4RPO - chains A and B; structure by X-ray diffraction, 1.95 A resolution.

[Chain A (and B)]
Name: PCP degradation transcriptional activation protein
Organism: Sphingobium chlorophenolicum
Notes: chain B of this document is another copy of the same molecule, construct and numbering; everything in this record applies to it too
UniProtKB: P52679 (PCPR_SPHCR); numbering as in UniProt (aligned over 85-307)
Sequence (223 residues; numbered 85 to 307; the number before each row is that of its first residue):
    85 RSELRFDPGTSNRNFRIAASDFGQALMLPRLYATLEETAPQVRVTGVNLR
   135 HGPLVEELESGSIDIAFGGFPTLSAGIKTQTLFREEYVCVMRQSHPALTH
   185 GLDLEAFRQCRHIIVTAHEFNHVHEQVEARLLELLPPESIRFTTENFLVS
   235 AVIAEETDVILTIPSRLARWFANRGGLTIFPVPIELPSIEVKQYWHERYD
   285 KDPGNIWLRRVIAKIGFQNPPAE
Unresolved in the structure: 85-88
Small-molecule neighbours: 2,4,6-trichlorophenol (T6C): Ser104, Phe106, Gly107, Leu110, Phe151, Gly152, Phe167, Glu169, His206, Phe231, Pro248, Arg250, Val275
What the authors report for this chain:
  - binding site for 2,4,6-trichlorophenol: Ser104, His206

[How chain A and chain B interact]
Contacting residue pairs (90):
  Asp105(A) - Asn230(B)
  Asp105(A) - Val233(B)
  Gln108(A) - Thr228(B)  hydrogen bond
  Gln108(A) - Val233(B)
  Ala109(A) - Val236(B)  hydrophobic
  Leu112(A) - Phe226(B)
  Leu112(A) - Ile237(B)  hydrophobic
  Pro113(A) - Ile237(B)  hydrophobic
  Pro113(A) - Thr241(B)
  Tyr116(A) - Arg195(B)
  Tyr116(A) - Arg225(B)
  Tyr116(A) - Phe226(B)  hydrophobic
  Tyr116(A) - Thr241(B)
  Tyr116(A) - Asp242(B)
  Tyr116(A) - Val243(B)  hydrophobic
  Leu119(A) - Arg225(B)
  Leu119(A) - Phe226(B)  hydrophobic
  Glu120(A) - Arg195(B)  salt bridge
  Glu120(A) - Arg225(B)  salt bridge
  Pro124(A) - Arg195(B)  hydrogen bond (backbone-side chain)
  Pro124(A) - Glu222(B)
  Pro124(A) - Arg225(B)  hydrogen bond (backbone-side chain)
  Gln125(A) - Glu222(B)
  Arg127(A) - Pro221(B)  hydrogen bond (side chain-backbone)
  Arg127(A) - Ile224(B)  hydrogen bond (side chain-backbone)
  Arg127(A) - Arg225(B)
  Val128(A) - Arg225(B)  hydrogen bond (backbone-backbone)
  Val128(A) - Phe226(B)
  Val128(A) - Thr227(B)  hydrogen bond (backbone-backbone)
  Thr129(A) - Thr227(B)
  Gly130(A) - Thr227(B)  hydrogen bond (backbone-backbone)
  Gly130(A) - Thr228(B)
  Gly130(A) - Glu229(B)
  Val131(A) - Glu229(B)
  Asn132(A) - Glu229(B)  hydrogen bond (backbone-side chain)
  Asn132(A) - Asn230(B)  hydrogen bond
  Arg195(A) - Glu120(B)  salt bridge
  Arg195(A) - Pro124(B)  hydrogen bond (side chain-backbone)
  Pro221(A) - Arg127(B)  hydrogen bond (backbone-side chain)
  Ile224(A) - Arg127(B)  hydrogen bond (backbone-side chain)
  Arg225(A) - Tyr116(B)
  Arg225(A) - Leu119(B)
  Arg225(A) - Glu120(B)  salt bridge
  Arg225(A) - Pro124(B)  hydrogen bond (side chain-backbone)
  Arg225(A) - Val126(B)
  Arg225(A) - Arg127(B)
  Arg225(A) - Val128(B)  hydrogen bond (backbone-backbone)
  Phe226(A) - Leu112(B)
  Phe226(A) - Tyr116(B)  hydrophobic
  Phe226(A) - Leu119(B)  hydrophobic
  Phe226(A) - Val128(B)
  Thr227(A) - Val128(B)  hydrogen bond (backbone-backbone)
  Thr227(A) - Thr129(B)
  Thr227(A) - Gly130(B)  hydrogen bond (backbone-backbone)
  Thr228(A) - Gln108(B)  hydrogen bond
  Thr228(A) - Gly130(B)
  Glu229(A) - Val131(B)
  Glu229(A) - Asn132(B)  hydrogen bond (side chain-backbone)
  Asn230(A) - Asp105(B)
  Asn230(A) - Gln108(B)
  Asn230(A) - Asn132(B)  hydrogen bond
  Asn230(A) - Asn230(B)  hydrogen bond
  Leu232(A) - Leu232(B)
  Leu232(A) - Val233(B)
  Val233(A) - Asp105(B)
  Val233(A) - Gln108(B)
  Val233(A) - Leu232(B)
  Val236(A) - Ala109(B)  hydrophobic
  Val236(A) - Trp254(B)  hydrophobic
  Ile237(A) - Leu112(B)  hydrophobic
  Ile237(A) - Pro113(B)  hydrophobic
  Glu239(A) - Trp254(B)
  Glu239(A) - Arg258(B)  salt bridge
  Glu240(A) - Pro113(B)
  Glu240(A) - Trp254(B)  hydrogen bond
  Glu240(A) - Pro305(B)
  Thr241(A) - Pro113(B)
  Thr241(A) - Tyr116(B)
  Asp242(A) - Tyr116(B)
  Val243(A) - Tyr116(B)  hydrophobic
  Trp254(A) - Val236(B)  hydrophobic
  Trp254(A) - Glu240(B)  hydrogen bond
  Phe255(A) - Arg258(B)
  Arg258(A) - Glu239(B)  salt bridge
  Arg258(A) - Glu240(B)  salt bridge
  Arg258(A) - Arg258(B)
  Arg258(A) - Gly260(B)
  Gly259(A) - Arg258(B)
  Pro305(A) - Glu240(B)
  Glu307(A) - Arg176(B)
Other interface residues (no listed pair), chain A (44 interface residues in all): Val126, His135, Arg176, Glu222
Other interface residues (no listed pair), chain B (45 interface residues in all): Arg114, Gln125, Arg134, Gly259, Glu307

[Summary]
44 residues of chain A and 45 residues of chain B are in contact; the contacts include 23 hydrogen bonds and 7
salt bridges. Polar pairs include Glu120(A)-Arg195(B), Glu120(A)-Arg225(B) and Glu239(A)-Arg258(B). Ligands of
chain A: 2,4,6-trichlorophenol. From the paper: a binding site for 2,4,6-trichlorophenol at Ser104(A) and
His206(A).
Both chains are PCP degradation transcriptional activation protein (Sphingobium chlorophenolicum). Entry 4RPO
(PcpR inducer binding domain (Complex with 2,4,6-trichlorophenol)) was determined by X-ray diffraction (same
publication as 4RNS and 4RPN).
